Entry 9DML (electron microscopy, 2.24 A resolution); this record covers chains B and E of the 9 polymer chains in the assembly.

Chain B:
Molecule: Fab2 heavy chain
From: Homo sapiens
Sequence (273 residues; each row starts with the number of its first residue):
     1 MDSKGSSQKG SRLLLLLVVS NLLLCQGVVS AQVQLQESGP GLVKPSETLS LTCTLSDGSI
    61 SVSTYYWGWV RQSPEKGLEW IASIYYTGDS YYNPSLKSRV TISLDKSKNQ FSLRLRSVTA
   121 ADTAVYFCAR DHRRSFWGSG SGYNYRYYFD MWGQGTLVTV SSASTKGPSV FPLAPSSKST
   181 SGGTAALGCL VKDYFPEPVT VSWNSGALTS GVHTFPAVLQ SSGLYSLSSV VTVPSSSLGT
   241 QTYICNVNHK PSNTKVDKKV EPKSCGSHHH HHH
Disordered / not traced: 1-32, 177-182, 263-273
Disulfide bonds: Cys53-Cys128, Cys189-Cys245

Chain E:
Molecule: Acetylcholine receptor subunit alpha
From: Homo sapiens
Reference sequence: P02708 (ACHA_HUMAN); residues -19 to 437 here correspond to UniProt positions 1-457 (UniProt number = residue number + 20)
Sequence (457 residues; each row starts with the number of its first residue; numbers below 1 keep their minus sign (Met-19 is residue -19)):
   -19 MEPWPLLLLF SLCSAGLVLG SEHETRLVAK LFKDYSSVVR PVEDHRQVVE VTVGLQLIQL
    41 INVDEVNQIV TTNVRLKQQW VDYNLKWNPD DYGGVKKIHI PSEKIWRPDL VLYNNADGDF
   101 AIVKFTKVLL QYTGHITWTP PAIFKSYCEI IVTHFPFDEQ NCSMKLGTWT YDGSVVAINP
   161 ESDQPDLSNF MESGEWVIKE SRGWKHSVTY SCCPDTPYLD ITYHFVMQRL PLYFIVNVII
   221 PCLLFSFLTG LVFYLPTDSG EKMTLSISVL LSLTVFLLVI VELIPSTSSA VPLIGKYMLF
   281 TMVFVIASII ITVIVINTHH RSPSTHVMPN WVRKVFIDTI PNIMFFSTMK RPSREKQDKK
   341 IFTEDIDISD ISGKPGPPPM GFHSPLIKHP EVKSAIEGIK YIAETMKSDQ ESNNAAAEWK
   401 YVAMVMDHIL LGVFMLVCII GTLAVFAGRL IELNQQG
Disordered / not traced: -19 to 0, 330-367
Swiss-Prot annotation at these positions:
  - glycosylation: Asn141 (N-linked (GlcNAc...) asparagine)
Disulfide bonds: Cys128-Cys142
Covalent attachments: glycan linked to Asn141

Interface between chain B and chain E:
Residue-residue contacts (45; chain B residue first):
  Val33(B) - Lys76(E)
  Val33(B) - Gln111(E)
  Val33(B) - Tyr112(E)
  Asp57(B) - Lys77(E)  salt bridge
  Asp57(B) - Gln111(E)  hydrogen bond (backbone-side chain)
  Ser59(B) - Glu161(E)
  Ser61(B) - Thr32(E)
  Ser61(B) - Glu161(E)
  Val62(B) - Thr32(E)
  Val62(B) - Gln59(E)
  Ser63(B) - Thr32(E)  hydrogen bond (backbone-side chain)
  Ser63(B) - Asn159(E)  hydrogen bond
  Thr64(B) - Glu30(E)
  Tyr65(B) - Val61(E)
  Tyr65(B) - His115(E)  hydrogen bond
  Tyr86(B) - Asn159(E)
  Tyr86(B) - Pro160(E)  hydrogen bond (side chain-backbone)
  Tyr86(B) - Glu161(E)
  Arg130(B) - Thr113(E)  hydrogen bond
  His132(B) - Val61(E)
  His132(B) - Tyr63(E)  hydrogen bond
  Arg134(B) - Glu23(E)  salt bridge
  Arg134(B) - Gln27(E)
  Arg134(B) - Tyr63(E)
  Ser135(B) - Gln27(E)
  Ser135(B) - Val28(E)  hydrogen bond (backbone-backbone)
  Ser135(B) - Glu30(E)  hydrogen bond
  Phe136(B) - Asp24(E)
  Phe136(B) - Arg26(E)
  Phe136(B) - Gln27(E)
  Phe136(B) - Val28(E)
  Trp137(B) - Arg26(E)  hydrogen bond (backbone-backbone)
  Trp137(B) - Val28(E)
  Trp137(B) - Ser154(E)
  Trp137(B) - Asp195(E)  hydrogen bond
  Trp137(B) - Pro197(E)
  Ser139(B) - Asp195(E)
  Gly140(B) - Asp195(E)  hydrogen bond (backbone-side chain)
  Tyr143(B) - Val28(E)  hydrophobic
  Tyr143(B) - Gly153(E)  hydrogen bond (side chain-backbone)
  Tyr143(B) - Ala157(E)
  Tyr148(B) - Tyr63(E)
  Tyr148(B) - Lys66(E)
  Met151(B) - Tyr112(E)
  Met151(B) - Thr113(E)
Interface residues without a listed pair, chain B (23 interface residues in all): Arg133, Gly138, Asp150
Interface residues without a listed pair, chain E (28 interface residues in all): Lys57, Leu109, Leu199
Interface features reported in the paper:
  - specific contacts: Trp137(B)-Asp195(E) (hydrogen bond), Gly140(B)-Asp195(E) (hydrogen bond)
  - epitope / paratope residues, chain B: Trp137(B), Gly140(B)
  - epitope / paratope residues, chain E: Asp195(E)

Overview:
23 residues of chain B face 28 of chain E across their interface, with 13 hydrogen bonds and 2 salt bridges.
Among the polar pairs are Asp57(B)-Lys77(E), Arg134(B)-Glu23(E) and Asp57(B)-Gln111(E). The paper describes
hydrogen bonds between Trp137(B) and Asp195(E) and Gly140(B) and Asp195(E). The paper reports epitope/paratope
residues Trp137(B), Gly140(B) and Asp195(E).
Chain B is Fab2 heavy chain and chain E is Acetylcholine receptor subunit alpha, both from Homo sapiens; the
structure, Human muscle nAChR with fab2-bound, was determined by electron microscopy together with 9DMG, 9DMH,
9DMJ, 9DMK, 9DMQ, 9DMS and 9DMT from the same study.
